PDB entry 6NHQ | X-ray diffraction, 2.50 A resolution | chains A and E of the 6 polymer chains in the assembly

== Chain A (and E) ==
Molecule: Hemagglutinin HA1 chain
From: Influenza A virus (strain A/Hong Kong/1/1968 H3N2)
Notes: chain E of this document is another copy of the same molecule, construct and numbering; everything in this record applies to it too
Reference sequence: Q91MA7 (HEMA_I68A4); residues 11-329 here correspond to UniProt positions 27-345 (UniProt number = residue number + 16)
Sequence (321 residues; numbered 9 to 329; the number before each row is that of its first residue):
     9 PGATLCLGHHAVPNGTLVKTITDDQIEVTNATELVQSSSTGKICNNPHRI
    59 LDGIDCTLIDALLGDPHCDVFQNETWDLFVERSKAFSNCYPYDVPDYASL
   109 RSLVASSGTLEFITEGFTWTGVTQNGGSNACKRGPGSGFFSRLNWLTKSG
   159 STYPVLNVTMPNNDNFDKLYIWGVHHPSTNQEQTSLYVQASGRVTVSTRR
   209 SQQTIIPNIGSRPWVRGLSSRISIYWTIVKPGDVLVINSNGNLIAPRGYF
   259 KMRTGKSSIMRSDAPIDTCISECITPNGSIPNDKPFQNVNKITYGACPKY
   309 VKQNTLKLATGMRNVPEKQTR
Cystine bridges: Cys-52/Cys-277, Cys-64/Cys-76, Cys-97/Cys-139, Cys-281/Cys-305
Glycans and other covalent adducts: N-acetylglucosamine (NAG) linked to Asn-38, Asn-81, Asn-285; glycan linked to Asn-165
Construct notes: expression tag (9-10)
UniProt features mapped onto this chain:
  - site: Arg-329 (Cleavage)
  - glycosylation (N-linked (GlcNAc...) asparagine): Asn-22, Asn-38, Asn-81, Asn-165, Asn-285

== How chain A and chain E interact ==
Contacting residue pairs (25):
  Tyr-100(A) with Arg-208(E)
  Asp-101(A) with Arg-208(E); Gln-210(E), hydrogen bond
  His-184(A) with Gln-210(E), hydrogen bond
  Asn-216(A) with Thr-203(E); Thr-212(E); Ile-214(E)
  Ile-217(A) with Arg-201(E), hydrogen bond (backbone-side chain); Asn-246(E)
  Gly-218(A) with Asn-246(E)
  Ser-219(A) with Asn-165(E); Val-244(E); Asn-246(E)
  Arg-220(A) with Thr-203(E); Ser-205(E); Gln-210(E), hydrogen bond; Thr-212(E)
  Pro-221(A) with Ser-205(E); Thr-206(E); Arg-207(E); Val-242(E), hydrophobic; Val-244(E), hydrophobic
  Arg-229(A) with Thr-206(E); Arg-207(E), hydrogen bond (side chain-backbone)
  Ser-231(A) with Gln-210(E), hydrogen bond
Also at the interface, not in a pair above, chain A (13 interface residues in all): Trp-222, Val-223
Also at the interface, not in a pair above, chain E (14 interface residues in all): Ser-209

== Overview ==
13 residues of chain A face 14 of chain E across their interface; the contacts include 6 hydrogen bonds. Polar
pairs include Asp-101(A)/Gln-210(E), His-184(A)/Gln-210(E) and Ile-217(A)/Arg-201(E). Covalently linked
N-acetylglucosamine: at Asn-38(A), Asn-81(A) and Asn-285(A).
Chain A and chain E are both Hemagglutinin HA1 chain (Influenza A virus (strain A/Hong Kong/1/1968 H3N2)); the
structure, Crystal structure of the A/Hong Kong/1/1968 (H3N2) influenza virus hemagglutinin HA2 I45M mutant,
was determined by X-ray diffraction (same publication as 6NHP and 6NHR).
